Entry 2F8N (X-ray diffraction, 2.90 A resolution); this record covers chains I and F of the 10 polymer chains in the assembly.

Chain I:
Molecule: alpha-satellite DNA (146 bp)
From: Homo sapiens
Sequence (146 nucleotides; each row starts with the number of its first residue):
     1 ATCAATATCC ACCTGCAGAT TCTACCAAAA GTGTATTTGG AAACTGCTCC ATCAAAAGGC
    61 ATGTTCAGCG GAA
   73A T
    74 TCCGCTGAAC ATGCCTTTTG ATGGAGCAGT TTCCAAATAC ACTTTTGGTA GAATCTGCAG
   134 GTGGATATTG AT
Unresolved in the structure: 73A

Chain F:
Name: Histone H4
From: Xenopus laevis
UniProt: P62799 (H4_XENLA); aligned to UniProt positions 1-103 over residues 200-302 (the alignment contains insertions or deletions, so no single offset holds)
Chain sequence (103 residues; each row starts with the number of its first residue):
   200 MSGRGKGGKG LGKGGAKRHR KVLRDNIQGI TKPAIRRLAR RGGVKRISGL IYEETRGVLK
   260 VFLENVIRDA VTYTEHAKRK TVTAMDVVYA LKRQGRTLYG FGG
Unresolved in the structure: 200-218
Curated features (UniProtKB/Swiss-Prot):
  - DNA-binding region: Lys216 to Lys220
  - modified residue: Ser201 (N-acetylserine), Arg203 (Asymmetric dimethylarginine), Lys205 (N6-(2-hydroxyisobutyryl)lysine), Lys208 (N6-(2-hydroxyisobutyryl)lysine), Lys212 (N6-(2-hydroxyisobutyryl)lysine), Lys216 (N6-(2-hydroxyisobutyryl)lysine), Lys220 (N6,N6,N6-trimethyllysine), Lys231 (N6-(2-hydroxyisobutyryl)lysine), Lys244 (N6-(2-hydroxyisobutyryl)lysine), Ser247 (Phosphoserine), Tyr251 (Phosphotyrosine), Lys259 (N6-(2-hydroxyisobutyryl)lysine), Lys277 (N6-(2-hydroxyisobutyryl)lysine), Lys279 (N6-(2-hydroxyisobutyryl)lysine), Tyr288 (Phosphotyrosine), Lys291 (N6-(2-hydroxyisobutyryl)lysine)
  - cross-link (Glycyl lysine isopeptide (Lys-Gly)): Lys231 (interchain with G-Cter in UFM1), Lys291 (interchain with G-Cter in ubiquitin)

Chain I / chain F interface:
Contacting residue pairs (11):
  DG80(I) - Arg245(F)  phosphate contact
  DG80(I) - Ile246(F)  sugar contact
  DG80(I) - Ser247(F)  phosphate contact
  DG80(I) - Gly248(F)  hydrogen bond to the phosphate
  DA81(I) - Arg235(F)  salt bridge to the phosphate
  DA81(I) - Arg245(F)  sugar contact
  DA81(I) - Ile246(F)  hydrogen bond to the phosphate
  DC100(I) - Lys279(F)  salt bridge to the phosphate
  DA101(I) - Arg278(F)  phosphate contact
  DA101(I) - Lys279(F)  hydrogen bond to the phosphate
  DA101(I) - Thr280(F)  hydrogen bond to the phosphate
Interface residues without a listed pair, chain I (5 interface residues in all): DG102
Interface residues without a listed pair, chain F (12 interface residues in all): Arg239, Lys244, Tyr251, Lys277

Summary:
Chain I and chain F form an interface of 5 and 12 residues respectively; the contacts include 4 hydrogen bonds
and 2 salt bridges. Among the polar pairs are DG80(I)-Gly248(F), DA81(I)-Ile246(F) and DA101(I)-Lys279(F).
Curated annotation (UniProt) lists a DNA-binding region on chain F.
Here chain I is alpha-satellite DNA (146 bp) (Homo sapiens) and chain F is Histone H4 (Xenopus laevis). Entry
2F8N (2.9 Angstrom X-ray structure of hybrid macroH2A nucleosomes) was determined by X-ray diffraction.
